6NY2 - chains C and Y of the 4 polymer chains in the assembly; structure by electron microscopy, 3.20 A resolution.

Chain C:
Molecule: DNA target strand
Sequence (45 nucleotides; each row starts with the number of its first residue; numbers below 1 keep their minus sign (DC-14 is residue -14)):
   -14 CATGTATCGT TATACTTTGA TTTTCTGCTG CAGGATGAAA TCCCG
Unresolved in the structure: -14 to -5

Chain Y:
Molecule: CasX
Organism: Deltaproteobacteria bacterium
Notes: engineered mutation(s): D672A, E769A, D935A
Reference sequence: A0A357BT59 (A0A357BT59_9DELT); numbering as in UniProt; present here: 1-103, 186-828, 913-986
Chain sequence (986 residues; each row starts with the number of its first residue; X marks 166 residues of unknown identity (built as UNK)):
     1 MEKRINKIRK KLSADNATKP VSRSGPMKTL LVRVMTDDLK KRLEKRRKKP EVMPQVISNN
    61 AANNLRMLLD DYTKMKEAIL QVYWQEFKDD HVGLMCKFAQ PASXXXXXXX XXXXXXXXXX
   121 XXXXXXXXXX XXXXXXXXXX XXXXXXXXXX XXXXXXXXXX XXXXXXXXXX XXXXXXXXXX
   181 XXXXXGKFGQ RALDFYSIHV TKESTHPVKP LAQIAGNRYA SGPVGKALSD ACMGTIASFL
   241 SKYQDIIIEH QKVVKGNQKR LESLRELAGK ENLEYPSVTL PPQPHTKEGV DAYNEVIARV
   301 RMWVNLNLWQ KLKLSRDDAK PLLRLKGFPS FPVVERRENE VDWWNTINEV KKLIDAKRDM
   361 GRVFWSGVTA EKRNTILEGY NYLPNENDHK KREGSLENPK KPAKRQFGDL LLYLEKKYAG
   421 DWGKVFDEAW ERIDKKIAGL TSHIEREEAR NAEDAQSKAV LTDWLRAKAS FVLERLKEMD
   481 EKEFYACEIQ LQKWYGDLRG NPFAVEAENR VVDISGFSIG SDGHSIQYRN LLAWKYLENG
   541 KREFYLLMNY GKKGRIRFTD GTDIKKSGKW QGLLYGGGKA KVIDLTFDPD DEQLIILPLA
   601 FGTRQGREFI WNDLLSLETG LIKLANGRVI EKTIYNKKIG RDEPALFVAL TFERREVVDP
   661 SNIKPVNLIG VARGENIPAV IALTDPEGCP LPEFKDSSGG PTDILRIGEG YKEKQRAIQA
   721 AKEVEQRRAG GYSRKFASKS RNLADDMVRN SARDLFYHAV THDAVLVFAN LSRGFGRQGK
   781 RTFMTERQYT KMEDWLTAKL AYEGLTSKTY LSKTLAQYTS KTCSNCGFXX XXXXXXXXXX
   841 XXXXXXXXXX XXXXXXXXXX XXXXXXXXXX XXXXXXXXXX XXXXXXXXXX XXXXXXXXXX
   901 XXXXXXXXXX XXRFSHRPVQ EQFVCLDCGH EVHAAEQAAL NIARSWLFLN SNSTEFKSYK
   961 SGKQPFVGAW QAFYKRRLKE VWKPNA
Unresolved in the structure: 1, 120-122, 144-146, 158-176, 393-396, 419-421, 691-704, 828, 838-841, 844-859, 984-986
Sequence notes: conflict Ala672 (Asp in A0A357BT59), Ala769 (Glu in A0A357BT59), Ala935 (Asp in A0A357BT59)
Cystine bridges: Cys826-Cys928

Chain C / chain Y interface:
Contacting residue pairs (80; chain C residue first):
  DC0(C) - Glu378(Y)  phosphate contact
  DT1(C) - Asn385(Y)  hydrogen bond to the phosphate
  DT1(C) - Glu386(Y)  phosphate contact
  DG4(C) - Asn305(Y)  hydrogen bond to the base
  DG4(C) - Gln310(Y)  hydrogen bond to the base
  DG4(C) - Arg316(Y)  hydrogen bond to the phosphate
  DA5(C) - Arg301(Y)  phosphate contact
  DA5(C) - Asn305(Y)  hydrogen bond to the sugar
  DA5(C) - Arg316(Y)  salt bridge to the phosphate
  DT6(C) - Ala298(Y)  phosphate contact
  DT6(C) - Arg301(Y)  salt bridge to the phosphate
  DT6(C) - Arg324(Y)  salt bridge to the phosphate
  DT8(C) - Gly496(Y)  base contact
  DT9(C) - Asn339(Y)  phosphate contact
  DT9(C) - Gly496(Y)  sugar contact
  DT9(C) - Asp497(Y)  phosphate contact
  DT9(C) - Gly500(Y)  sugar contact
  DC10(C) - Asn339(Y)  hydrogen bond to the phosphate
  DC10(C) - Gly500(Y)  sugar contact
  DC10(C) - Asn501(Y)  phosphate contact
  DC10(C) - Ala504(Y)  phosphate contact
  DT11(C) - Phe503(Y)  sugar contact
  DT11(C) - Ala504(Y)  phosphate contact
  DT11(C) - Val505(Y)  hydrogen bond to the phosphate
  DT11(C) - Arg734(Y)  phosphate contact
  DG12(C) - Tyr732(Y)  sugar contact
  DG12(C) - Arg734(Y)  salt bridge to the phosphate
  DG12(C) - Ala737(Y)  sugar contact
  DG12(C) - Ser740(Y)  phosphate contact
  DG12(C) - Met784(Y)  base contact
  DC13(C) - Ala737(Y)  phosphate contact
  DC13(C) - Ser740(Y)  hydrogen bond to the phosphate
  DC13(C) - Arg741(Y)  hydrogen bond to the phosphate
  DC13(C) - Met784(Y)  base contact
  DC13(C) - Thr785(Y)  sugar contact
  DT14(C) - Arg741(Y)  phosphate contact
  DT14(C) - Met784(Y)  sugar contact
  DT14(C) - Arg787(Y)  sugar contact
  DT14(C) - Gln788(Y)  hydrogen bond to the phosphate
  DT14(C) - Lys791(Y)  salt bridge to the phosphate
  DG15(C) - Arg787(Y)  phosphate contact
  DG15(C) - Thr790(Y)  hydrogen bond to the phosphate
  DC16(C) - Lys242(Y)  hydrogen bond to the base
  DC16(C) - Arg773(Y)  salt bridge to the phosphate
  DC16(C) - Gly774(Y)  phosphate contact
  DA17(C) - Ser238(Y)  hydrogen bond to the base
  DA17(C) - Ser241(Y)  hydrogen bond to the phosphate
  DG18(C) - Lys187(Y)  phosphate contact
  DG18(C) - Gln190(Y)  phosphate contact
  DG18(C) - Gly234(Y)  sugar contact
  DG18(C) - Ser238(Y)  sugar contact
  DG18(C) - Ser241(Y)  phosphate contact
  DG19(C) - Lys187(Y)  salt bridge to the phosphate
  DG19(C) - Gly189(Y)  phosphate contact
  DG19(C) - Gln190(Y)  hydrogen bond to the phosphate
  DG19(C) - Arg628(Y)  base contact
  DA20(C) - Met27(Y)  sugar contact
  DA20(C) - Arg191(Y)  salt bridge to the phosphate
  DA20(C) - Ala625(Y)  phosphate contact
  DA20(C) - Asn626(Y)  sugar contact
  DA20(C) - Thr651(Y)  hydrogen bond to the base
  DT21(C) - Arg191(Y)  base contact
  DT21(C) - Lys226(Y)  base contact
  DT21(C) - Ser515(Y)  sugar contact
  DT21(C) - Gly516(Y)  sugar contact
  DT21(C) - Tyr528(Y)  base contact
  DT21(C) - Ala625(Y)  phosphate contact
  DG22(C) - Lys226(Y)  hydrogen bond to the base
  DG22(C) - Gly516(Y)  phosphate contact
  DG22(C) - Phe517(Y)  hydrogen bond to the phosphate
  DG22(C) - Ser518(Y)  phosphate contact
  DG22(C) - Tyr528(Y)  hydrogen bond to the base
  DG22(C) - Gly577(Y)  phosphate contact
  DG22(C) - Lys623(Y)  salt bridge to the phosphate
  DA23(C) - Lys226(Y)  base contact
  DA23(C) - Gln527(Y)  base contact
  DA23(C) - Gly577(Y)  phosphate contact
  DA23(C) - Gly578(Y)  phosphate contact
  DA24(C) - Ser521(Y)  base contact
  DA24(C) - Gln527(Y)  base contact
Other interface residues (no listed pair), chain C (23 interface residues in all): DT7
Other interface residues (no listed pair), chain Y (68 interface residues in all): Thr29, Phe188, Ala237, Met302, Leu306, Trp309, Gln492, Lys493, Lys722, Ser738, Lys739, Ala744, Phe775, Lys780

In short:
The interface between chain C and chain Y involves 23 residues on one side and 68 on the other, with 19
hydrogen bonds and 9 salt bridges. Polar contacts include DG4(C)-Asn305(Y), DG4(C)-Gln310(Y) and
DC16(C)-Lys242(Y).
Chain C is DNA target strand and chain Y is CasX (Deltaproteobacteria bacterium); the structure,
CasX-gRNA-DNA(45bp) state I, was determined by electron microscopy together with 6NY1 and 6NY3 from the same
study.
